Entry 1TJ4 (X-ray diffraction, 2.70 A resolution); this record covers chain A.

Chain A:
Protein: Sucrose-Phosphatase
Organism: Synechocystis sp. PCC 6803
Notes: EC 3.1.3.24
UniProt: P74325 (P74325_SYNY3); residues 1-244 here = UniProt positions 1-244
Amino-acid sequence (244 residues; row label = number of the first residue in the row):
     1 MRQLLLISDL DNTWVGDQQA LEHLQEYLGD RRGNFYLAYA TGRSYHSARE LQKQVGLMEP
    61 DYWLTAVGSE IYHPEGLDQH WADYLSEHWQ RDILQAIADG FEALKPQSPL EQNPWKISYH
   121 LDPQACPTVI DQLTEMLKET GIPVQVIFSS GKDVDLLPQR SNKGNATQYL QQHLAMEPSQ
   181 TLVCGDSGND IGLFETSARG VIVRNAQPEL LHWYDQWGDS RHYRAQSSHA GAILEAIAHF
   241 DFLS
Bound ions: Mg2+: Asp9, Asp186, Ser187, Asn189, Asp190
What the authors report for this chain:
  - binding site for alpha-D-glucopyranose: Gln107, Lys116, Asn189
  - binding site for beta-D-fructofuranose: Lys152
  - catalytic residues: Asp9, Asp11, Thr41, Gly42, Lys163 (proposed by the authors, not directly observed)

In short:
Asp9, Asp186, Ser187, Asn189 and Asp190 coordinate Mg2+. From the paper: catalytic residues Asp9, Asp11 and
Thr41 among others; a binding site for alpha-D-glucopyranose at Gln107, Lys116 and Asn189.
Chain A is Sucrose-Phosphatase (Synechocystis sp. PCC 6803); the structure, X-Ray structure of the
Sucrose-Phosphatase (SPP) from Synechocystis sp. PCC6803 in complex with sucrose, was determined by X-ray
diffraction together with 1TJ3, 1TJ5, 1U2S, 1U2T and 1S2O from the same study.
